Entry 2ZLW (X-ray diffraction, 2.90 A resolution); this record covers chains A and C of the 4 polymer chains in the assembly.

[Chain A (and C)]
Molecule: Hemoglobin subunit alpha
Source organism: Equus caballus
Notes: chain C of this document is another copy of the same molecule, construct and numbering; everything in this record applies to it too
UniProtKB: P01958 (HBA_HORSE); residues 1-141 here correspond to UniProt positions 2-142 (UniProt number = residue number + 1)
Amino-acid sequence (141 residues; numbered 1 to 141; the number before each row is that of its first residue):
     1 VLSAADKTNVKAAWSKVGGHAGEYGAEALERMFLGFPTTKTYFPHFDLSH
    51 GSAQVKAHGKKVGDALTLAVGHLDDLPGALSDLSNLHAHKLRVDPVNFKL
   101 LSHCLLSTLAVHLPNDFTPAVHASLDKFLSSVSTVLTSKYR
Construct notes: conflict Asp-82 (Asn83 in P01958), Asn-85 (Asp86 in P01958)
Ligand contacts: heme (HEM): Met-32, Tyr-42, Phe-43, His-45, Phe-46, His-58, Lys-61, Val-62, Ala-65, Leu-83, Leu-86, His-87, Leu-91, Val-93, Asn-97, Phe-98, Leu-101, Leu-136
Curated features (UniProtKB/Swiss-Prot):
  - binding site (O2): His-58
  - binding site (heme b): His-87
  - modified residue: Ser-3 (Phosphoserine), Lys-7 (N6-succinyllysine), Thr-8 (Phosphothreonine), Lys-11 (N6-succinyllysine), Lys-16 (N6-acetyllysine), Tyr-24 (Phosphotyrosine), Lys-40 (N6-succinyllysine), Ser-49 (Phosphoserine), Ser-102 (Phosphoserine), Thr-108 (Phosphothreonine), Ser-124 (Phosphoserine), Ser-131 (Phosphoserine), Thr-134 (Phosphothreonine), Thr-137 (Phosphothreonine), Ser-138 (Phosphoserine)

[How chain A and chain C interact]
Residue-residue contacts - 15 pairs, chain A then chain C:
  Val-1(A) with Arg-141(C)
  Leu-2(A) with Arg-141(C)
  Ser-3(A) with Arg-141(C)
  Asp-6(A) with Arg-141(C)
  Lys-127(A) with Tyr-140(C); Arg-141(C), hydrogen bond (side chain-backbone)
  Ser-130(A) with Arg-141(C)
  Ser-131(A) with Arg-141(C)
  Tyr-140(A) with Lys-127(C)
  Arg-141(A) with Val-1(C); Leu-2(C); Lys-127(C); Ser-130(C), hydrogen bond (side chain-backbone); Ser-131(C), hydrogen bond; Thr-134(C)
Interface residues without a listed pair, chain C (10 interface residues in all): Asp-6, Lys-139

[Overview]
Chain A and chain C form an interface of 9 and 10 residues respectively; the contacts include 3 hydrogen
bonds. Polar contacts include Lys-127(A)/Arg-141(C), Arg-141(A)/Ser-130(C) and Arg-141(A)/Ser-131(C). Bound to
chain A: heme. UniProt lists O2-binding residue His-58(A) and heme b-binding residue His-87(A) on chain A.
Both chains are Hemoglobin subunit alpha (Equus caballus). Entry 2ZLW (Horse methemoglobin high salt, pH 7.0
(75% relative humidity)) was determined by X-ray diffraction together with 2ZLT, 2ZLU, 2ZLV and 2ZLX from the
same study.
